1R5I - chains C and D of the 4 polymer chains in the assembly; structure by X-ray diffraction, 2.60 A resolution.

# Chain C
Protein: Hemagglutinin peptide
Notes: fragment: haemagglutinin peptide (residues 306-318)
Reference sequence: P11133 (HEMA_IAZH2); residue numbers follow UniProt; this construct covers 306-318
Chain sequence (13 residues; numbered 306 to 318; the number before each row is that of its first residue):
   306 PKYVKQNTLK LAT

# Chain D
Protein: superantigen
Source organism: Mycoplasma arthritidis
Reference sequence: Q48898 (Q48898_MYCAT); aligned to UniProt positions 23-235 over residues 1-213 (the alignment contains insertions or deletions, so no single offset holds)
Chain sequence (216 residues; each row starts with the number of its first residue; numbers below 1 keep their minus sign (Leu-2 is residue -2)):
    -2 LGSMKLRVEN PKKAQKHFVQ NLNNVVFTNK ELEDIYNLSN KEETKEVLKL FKLKVNQFYR
    58 HAFGIVNDYN GLLEYKEIFN MMFLKLSVVF DTQRKEANNV EQIKRNIAIL DEIMAKADND
   118 LSYFISQNKN FQELWDKAVK LTKEMKIKLK GQKLDLRDGE VAINKVRELF GSDKNVKELW
   178 WFRSLLVKGV YLIKRYYEGD IELKTTSDFA KAVFED
Unresolved in the structure: -2 to -1
Sequence notes: cloning artifact (-2 to 0)
What the authors report for this chain:
  - self-association interface (contacts with another copy of this molecule); pairs are residue here / residue on that copy: Arg154-Asp197, Ile144, Arg192, Tyr193, Tyr194, Glu195
  - binding site for phosphate ion: His14, Lys113, Asp117

# Chain C / chain D interface
Residue-residue contacts - 13 pairs, chain C then chain D:
  Lys310(C) with Gln12(D), hydrogen bond
  Asn312(C) with Gln12(D), hydrogen bond; Lys13(D), hydrogen bond (side chain-backbone); His14(D)
  Thr313(C) with His14(D), hydrogen bond (backbone-side chain)
  Leu314(C) with Lys13(D); His14(D); Phe15(D), hydrophobic
  Lys315(C) with His14(D), hydrogen bond (backbone-backbone); Phe15(D); Val16(D); Asn18(D), hydrogen bond; Leu19(D)
Also at the interface, not in a pair above, chain C (7 interface residues in all): Gln311, Thr318
The authors on this interface:
  - interface residues, chain D: Gln12(D), His14(D), Asn18(D)

# In short
Chain C and chain D each contribute 7 residues to their interface, with 6 hydrogen bonds. Polar pairs include
Lys310(C)-Gln12(D), Asn312(C)-Gln12(D) and Asn312(C)-Lys13(D). From the paper: a binding site for phosphate
ion at His14(D), Lys113(D) and Asp117(D); interface residues Gln12(D), His14(D) and Asn18(D).
Chain C is Hemagglutinin peptide and chain D is superantigen (Mycoplasma arthritidis); the structure, Crystal
structure of the MAM-MHC complex, was determined by X-ray diffraction.
